2B9H - chains A and C; structure by X-ray diffraction, 1.55 A resolution.

== Chain A ==
Name: Mitogen-activated protein kinase FUS3
From: Saccharomyces cerevisiae
Notes: EC 2.7.1.37
UniProt: P16892 (FUS3_YEAST); numbering as in UniProt (aligned over 1-353)
Amino-acid sequence (353 residues; numbered 1 to 353; the number before each row is that of its first residue):
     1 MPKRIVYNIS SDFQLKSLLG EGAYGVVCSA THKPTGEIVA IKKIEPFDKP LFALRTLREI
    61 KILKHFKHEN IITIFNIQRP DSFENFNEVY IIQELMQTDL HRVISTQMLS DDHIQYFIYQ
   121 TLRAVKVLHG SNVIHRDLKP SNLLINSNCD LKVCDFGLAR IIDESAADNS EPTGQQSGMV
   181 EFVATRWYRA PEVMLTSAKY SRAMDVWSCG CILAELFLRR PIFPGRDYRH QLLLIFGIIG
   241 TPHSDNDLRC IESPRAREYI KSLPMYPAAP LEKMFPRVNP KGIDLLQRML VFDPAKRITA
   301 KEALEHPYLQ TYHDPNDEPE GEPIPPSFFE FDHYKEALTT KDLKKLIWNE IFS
Not modelled in the structure: 164-179
Construct notes: engineered mutation Val-180 (Thr in P16892), Phe-182 (Tyr in P16892)
Metal / ion sites: Mg2+: Asn-142, Asp-155 (together with ADP)
Residues lining bound ligands: ADP (adenosine-5'-diphosphate): Leu-19, Gly-20, Tyr-24, Gly-25, Val-27, Ala-40, Lys-42, Arg-55, Glu-59, Ile-72, Gln-93, Glu-94, Leu-95, Met-96, Asp-99, Arg-102, Ser-141, Asn-142, Leu-144, Cys-154, Asp-155
Swiss-Prot annotation at these positions:
  - active site: Asp-137 (Proton acceptor)
  - binding site (ATP): Leu-19 to Val-27, Lys-42
  - cross-link: Lys-345 (Glycyl lysine isopeptide (Lys-Gly) (interchain with G-Cter in ubiquitin))
Reported in the primary citation:
  - mutagenesis - D314K/D317K: abolished binding to docking motifs
  - mutagenesis - D314K/D317K: unchanged catalytic activity on MBP
  - specificity-determining residues: Thr-311 (proposed by the authors, not directly observed)

== Chain C ==
Name: Serine/threonine-protein kinase STE7
Notes: EC 2.7.1.37; fragment: ste7 docking motif
Amino-acid sequence (14 residues; each row starts with the number of its first residue):
     9 RRNLKGLNLN LHPD
Not modelled in the structure: 21-22
Reported in the primary citation:
  - mutagenesis - L12P/G14P: abolished binding to Kss1

== Interface between chain A and chain C ==
Contacting residue pairs (29; chain A residue first):
  Glu-69(A) / Arg-9(C)  salt bridge
  Gln-97(A) / Leu-19(C)
  Thr-98(A) / Leu-19(C)
  Val-103(A) / Leu-17(C)  hydrophobic
  Gln-107(A) / Asn-18(C)  hydrogen bond (side chain-backbone)
  Gln-107(A) / Leu-19(C)
  Leu-109(A) / Leu-17(C)  hydrophobic
  Asp-112(A) / Lys-13(C)
  Asp-112(A) / Leu-15(C)
  His-113(A) / Asn-16(C)  hydrogen bond (side chain-backbone)
  Tyr-116(A) / Asn-11(C)
  Tyr-116(A) / Leu-15(C)  hydrophobic
  Tyr-119(A) / Arg-10(C)  hydrogen bond
  Arg-123(A) / Arg-9(C)
  Arg-123(A) / Arg-10(C)
  Ile-145(A) / Leu-17(C)  hydrophobic
  Ser-147(A) / Asn-16(C)
  Ser-147(A) / Leu-17(C)  hydrogen bond (backbone-backbone)
  Ser-147(A) / Leu-19(C)
  Asn-148(A) / Asn-11(C)  hydrogen bond (backbone-side chain)
  Asn-148(A) / Leu-15(C)
  Cys-149(A) / Leu-15(C)
  Cys-149(A) / Asn-16(C)
  Cys-149(A) / Leu-17(C)  hydrophobic
  Tyr-312(A) / Arg-10(C)  hydrogen bond (backbone-side chain)
  Tyr-312(A) / Leu-15(C)
  Asp-314(A) / Arg-10(C)
  Asp-317(A) / Arg-9(C)  salt bridge
  Asp-317(A) / Arg-10(C)  salt bridge
Other interface residues (no listed pair), chain A (20 interface residues in all): Phe-117, Asn-146
Interface features reported in the paper:
  - interface residues, chain A: Glu-69(A), Asp-314(A), Asp-317(A)

== Summary ==
20 residues of chain A and 9 residues of chain C are in contact; the contacts include 6 hydrogen bonds and 3
salt bridges. Polar pairs include Glu-69(A)/Arg-9(C), Asp-317(A)/Arg-9(C) and Asp-317(A)/Arg-10(C). Ligands of
chain A: ADP. From the paper: D314K/D317K of chain A abolish binding to docking motifs; interface residues
Glu-69(A), Asp-314(A) and Asp-317(A).
Chain A is Mitogen-activated protein kinase FUS3 (Saccharomyces cerevisiae) and chain C is
Serine/threonine-protein kinase STE7; the structure, Crystal structure of Fus3 with a docking motif from Ste7,
was determined by X-ray diffraction together with 2B9F, 2B9I and 2B9J from the same study.
